PDB entry 7BG7 | electron microscopy, 2.40 A resolution | chains 2 and B of the 5 polymer chains in the assembly

Chain 2:
Molecule: Genome polyprotein
Organism: Human rhinovirus 14
Notes: EC 3.4.22.29, 3.6.1.15, 3.4.22.28, 2.7.7.48
Reference sequence: P03303 (POLG_HRV14); residues 1-262 here correspond to UniProt positions 70-331 (UniProt number = residue number + 69)
Chain sequence (262 residues; numbered 1 to 262; the number before each row is that of its first residue):
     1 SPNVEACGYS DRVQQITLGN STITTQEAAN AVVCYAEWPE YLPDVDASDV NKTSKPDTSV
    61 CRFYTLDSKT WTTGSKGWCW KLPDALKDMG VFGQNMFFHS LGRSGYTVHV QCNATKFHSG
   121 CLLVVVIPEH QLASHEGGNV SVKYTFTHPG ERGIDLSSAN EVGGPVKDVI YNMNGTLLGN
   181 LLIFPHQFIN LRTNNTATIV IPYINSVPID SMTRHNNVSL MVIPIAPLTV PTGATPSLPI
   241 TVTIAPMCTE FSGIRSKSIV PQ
Unresolved in the structure: 1-12
Curated features (UniProtKB/Swiss-Prot):
  - site: Q262 (Cleavage)

Chain B:
Molecule: Intercellular adhesion molecule 1
Organism: Homo sapiens
Reference sequence: P05362 (ICAM1_HUMAN); residues 1-453 here correspond to UniProt positions 28-480 (UniProt number = residue number + 27)
Chain sequence (453 residues; each row starts with the number of its first residue):
     1 QTSVSPSKVI LPRGGSVLVT CSTSCDQPKL LGIETPLPKK ELLLPGNNRK VYELSNVQED
    61 SQPMCYSNCP DGQSTAKTFL TVYWTPERVE LAPLPSWQPV GKNLTLRCQV EGGAPRANLT
   121 VVLLRGEKEL KREPAVGEPA EVTTTVLVRR DHHGANFSCR TELDLRPQGL ELFENTSAPY
   181 QLQTFVLPAT PPQLVSPRVL EVDTQGTVVC SLDGLFPVSE AQVHLALGDQ RLNPTVTYGN
   241 DSFSAKASVS VTAEDEGTQR LTCAVILGNQ SQETLQTVTI YSFPAPNVIL TKPEVSEGTE
   301 VTVKCEAHPR AKVTLNGVPA QPLGPRAQLL LKATPEDNGR SFSCSATLEV AGQLIHKNQT
   361 RELRVLYGPR LDERDCPGNW TWPENSQQTP MCQAWGNPLP ELKCLKDGTF PLPIGESVTV
   421 TRDLEGTYLC RARSTQGEVT RKVTVNVLSP RYE
Unresolved in the structure: 85-453
Curated features (UniProtKB/Swiss-Prot):
  - motif: R125 to E127 (Cell attachment site)
  - glycosylation (N-linked (GlcNAc...) asparagine): N103, N118 (complex), N156, N175, N240, N269, N358, N379
Disulfides: C21-C65, C25-C69

How chain 2 and chain B interact:
Contacting residue pairs (10; chain 2 residue first):
  E136(2) - P36(B)
  G138(2) - T35(B)
  N139(2) - I33(B)  hydrogen bond (side chain-backbone)
  N139(2) - E34(B)
  N139(2) - T35(B)  hydrogen bond (side chain-backbone)
  N139(2) - K39(B)
  V140(2) - E34(B)
  V140(2) - T35(B)
  V140(2) - P36(B)
  S141(2) - E34(B)  hydrogen bond
Also at the interface, not in a pair above, chain 2 (6 interface residues in all): G137
Also at the interface, not in a pair above, chain B (7 interface residues in all): M64, Y66

Overview:
The interface between chain 2 and chain B involves 6 residues on one side and 7 on the other; the contacts
include 3 hydrogen bonds. Polar pairs include N139(2)-I33(B), N139(2)-T35(B) and S141(2)-E34(B).
Here chain 2 is Genome polyprotein (Human rhinovirus 14) and chain B is Intercellular adhesion molecule 1
(Homo sapiens). Entry 7BG7 (HRV14 in complex with its receptor ICAM-1) was determined by electron microscopy
(same publication as 7BG6, 7NUL, 7NUM, 7NUN, 7NUO and 7NUQ).
